4KGC - chains C and I of the 10 polymer chains in the assembly; structure by X-ray diffraction, 2.69 A resolution.

Chain C:
Molecule: Histone H2A
Organism: Xenopus laevis
UniProt: Q6AZJ8 (Q6AZJ8_XENLA); residues 0-129 here correspond to UniProt positions 1-130 (UniProt number = residue number + 1)
Amino-acid sequence (130 residues; numbered 0 to 129; the number before each row is that of its first residue; numbering starts at 0):
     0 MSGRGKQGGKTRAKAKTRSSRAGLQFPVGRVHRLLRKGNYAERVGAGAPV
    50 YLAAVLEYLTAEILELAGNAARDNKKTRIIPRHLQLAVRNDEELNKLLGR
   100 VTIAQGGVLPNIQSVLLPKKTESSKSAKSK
Unresolved in the structure: 0-13, 120-129
Reported in the primary citation:
  - binding site for the ligand HRU: Glu41

Chain I:
Molecule: 145-nt DNA strand
Sequence (145 nucleotides; numbered -72 to 72; the number before each row is that of its first residue; numbers below 1 keep their minus sign (DA-72 is residue -72)):
   -72 ATCAATATCCACCTGCAGATACTACCAAAAGTGTATTTGGAAACTGCTCC
   -22 ATCAAAAGGCATGTTCAGCTGAATCAGCTGAACATGCCTTTTGATGGAGC
    28 AGTTTCCAAATACACTTTTGGTAGTATCTGCAGGTGGATATTGAT
Small-molecule neighbours: HRU ((ethane-1,2-diamine-kappa~2~N,N')[(1,2,3,4,5,6-eta)-1-methyl-4-(propan-2-yl)cyclohexane-1,2,3,4,5,6-hexayl]ruthenium): DA-16, DG-15, DG-14

Interface between chain C and chain I:
Pairs across the interface (13; chain C residue first):
  Ala14(C) - DG-42(I)  phosphate contact
  Lys15(C) - DA-43(I)  phosphate contact
  Lys15(C) - DG-42(I)  hydrogen bond to the phosphate
  Thr16(C) - DA-43(I)  phosphate contact
  Arg17(C) - DA-43(I)  salt bridge to the phosphate
  Arg20(C) - DG-42(I)  salt bridge to the phosphate
  Gly28(C) - DA-44(I)  sugar contact
  Gly28(C) - DA-43(I)  phosphate contact
  Arg29(C) - DA-44(I)  phosphate contact
  Arg32(C) - DA-45(I)  sugar contact
  Arg32(C) - DA-44(I)  salt bridge to the phosphate
  Arg42(C) - DT-36(I)  sugar contact
  Arg42(C) - DT-35(I)  sugar contact
Also at the interface, not in a pair above, chain C (11 interface residues in all): Ser18, Arg77
Also at the interface, not in a pair above, chain I (7 interface residues in all): DA-54

Summary:
Chain C and chain I form an interface of 11 and 7 residues respectively; the contacts include 1 hydrogen bond
and 3 salt bridges. Polar contacts include Lys15(C)-DG-42(I), Arg17(C)-DA-43(I) and Arg20(C)-DG-42(I). Chain I
binds compound HRU. From the paper: a binding site for the ligand HRU at Glu41(C).
Chain C is Histone H2A (Xenopus laevis) and chain I is a 145-nt DNA strand; the structure, Nucleosome Core
Particle Containing (ETA6-P-CYMENE)-(1, 2-ETHYLENEDIAMINE)-RUTHENIUM, was determined by X-ray diffraction.
